PDB entry 7K5X | electron microscopy, 2.93 A resolution | chains G and I of the 13 polymer chains in the assembly

[Chain G]
Molecule: Histone H2A type 1-B/E
Source organism: Homo sapiens
UniProt: P04908 (H2A1B_HUMAN); residues 0-129 here correspond to UniProt positions 1-130 (UniProt number = residue number + 1)
Amino-acid sequence (130 residues; each row starts with the number of its first residue; numbering starts at 0):
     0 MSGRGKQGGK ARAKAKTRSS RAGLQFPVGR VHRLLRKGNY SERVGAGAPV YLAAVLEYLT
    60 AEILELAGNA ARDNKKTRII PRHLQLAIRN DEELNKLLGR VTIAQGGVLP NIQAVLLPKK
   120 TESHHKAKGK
Disordered / not traced: 0-9, 119-129
UniProt features mapped onto this chain:
  - modified residue: Ser-1 (N-acetylserine), Arg-3 (Citrulline), Lys-5 (N6-(2-hydroxyisobutyryl)lysine), Lys-9 (N6-(2-hydroxyisobutyryl)lysine), Lys-13 (N6-(beta-hydroxybutyryl)lysine), Lys-36 (N6-(2-hydroxyisobutyryl)lysine), Lys-74 (N6-(2-hydroxyisobutyryl)lysine), Lys-75 (N6-(2-hydroxyisobutyryl)lysine), Lys-95 (N6-(2-hydroxyisobutyryl)lysine), Gln-104 (N5-methylglutamine), Lys-118 (N6-(2-hydroxyisobutyryl)lysine), Lys-119 (N6-crotonyllysine), Thr-120 (Phosphothreonine), Lys-125 (N6-crotonyllysine)
  - cross-link (Glycyl lysine isopeptide (Lys-Gly)): Lys-13 (interchain with G-Cter in ubiquitin), Lys-15 (interchain with G-Cter in ubiquitin), Lys-119 (interchain with G-Cter in ubiquitin)

[Chain I]
Molecule: 197-nt DNA strand
Source organism: Homo sapiens
Sequence (197 nucleotides; each row starts with the number of its first residue):
     1 GGGCTGGACC CTATACGCGG CCGCCCTGGA GAATCCCGGT GCCGAGGCCG CTCAATTGGT
    61 CGTAGACAGC TCTAGCACCG CTTAAACGCA CGTACGCGCT GTCCCCCGCG TTTTAACCGC
   121 CAAGGGGATT ACTCCCTAGT CTCCAGGCAC GTGTCAGATA TATACATCCT GTGCATGTAT
   181 TGAACAGCGA CCACCCC

[How chain G and chain I interact]
Residue-residue contacts - 14 pairs, chain G then chain I:
  Arg-11(G) with DT56(I), base contact; DT57(I), base contact; DG58(I), sugar contact
  Ala-12(G) with DT57(I), sugar contact; DG58(I), hydrogen bond to the phosphate
  Ala-14(G) with DT56(I), phosphate contact; DT57(I), phosphate contact
  Lys-15(G) with DT56(I), phosphate contact; DT57(I), hydrogen bond to the phosphate
  Arg-17(G) with DT56(I), salt bridge to the phosphate
  Arg-20(G) with DT57(I), salt bridge to the phosphate
  Gly-28(G) with DT56(I), phosphate contact
  Arg-32(G) with DA55(I), salt bridge to the phosphate
  Arg-77(G) with DA45(I), sugar contact
Interface residues without a listed pair, chain G (13 interface residues in all): Lys-13, Thr-16, Arg-29, Arg-42
Interface residues without a listed pair, chain I (8 interface residues in all): DA54, DG62, DA64

[In short]
13 residues of chain G face 8 of chain I across their interface; the contacts include 2 hydrogen bonds and 3
salt bridges. Polar pairs include Ala-12(G)/DG58(I), Lys-15(G)/DT57(I) and Arg-17(G)/DT56(I).
Here chain G is Histone H2A type 1-B/E and chain I is a 197-nt DNA strand, both from Homo sapiens. Entry 7K5X
(Cryo-EM structure of a chromatosome containing human linker histone H1.0) was determined by electron
microscopy (same publication as 7K5Y, 7K60, 7K61 and 7K63).
